Entry 2VSS (X-ray diffraction, 2.22 A resolution); this record covers chains A and F of the 6 polymer chains in the assembly.

== Chain A ==
Molecule: P-hydroxycinnamoyl CoA hydratase/lyase
From: Pseudomonas fluorescens
Notes: EC 4.2.1.101
UniProtKB: O69762 (O69762_PSEFL); numbering as in UniProt (aligned over 1-276)
Sequence (276 residues; numbered 1 to 276; the number before each row is that of its first residue):
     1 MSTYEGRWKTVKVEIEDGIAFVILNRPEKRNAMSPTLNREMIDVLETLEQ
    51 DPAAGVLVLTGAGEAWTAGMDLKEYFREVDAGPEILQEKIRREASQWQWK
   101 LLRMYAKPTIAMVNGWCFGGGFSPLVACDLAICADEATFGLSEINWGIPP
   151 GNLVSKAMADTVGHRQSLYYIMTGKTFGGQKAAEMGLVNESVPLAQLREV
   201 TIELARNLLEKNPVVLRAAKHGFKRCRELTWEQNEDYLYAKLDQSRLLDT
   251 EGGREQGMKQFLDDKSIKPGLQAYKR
Unresolved in the structure: 1-3, 73-80, 251-276
Swiss-Prot annotation at these positions:
  - binding site (acetyl-CoA): K29, A68, M70, L72, G120, S142, W146
  - binding site (vanillin): Y75, G151, Y239
  - mutagenesis: S123 (S123A: Reduced kcat compared to wild-type but not markerdly), E143 (E143A: Abolishes catalytic activity), Y239 (Y239F: Increased KM for feruloyl-CoA but retains a significant amount of catalytic activity with a kcat 10 times less than that of the wild-type)
From the paper describing this entry:
  - binding site for 4-hydroxy-3-methoxybenzaldehyde: Y75
  - mutagenesis - S123A/E143A, E143A: abolished catalytic activity
  - mutagenesis - S123A: decreased catalytic activity on feruloyl-CoA
  - mutagenesis - S123A: unchanged binding to feruloyl-CoA
  - catalytic residues: Y75, R91, Y239 (proposed by the authors, not directly observed)
  - specificity-determining residues: Y239

== Chain F ==
Molecule: P-hydroxycinnamoyl CoA hydratase/lyase
From: Pseudomonas fluorescens
Notes: EC 4.2.1.101
UniProtKB: O69762 (O69762_PSEFL); residues 1-276 here = UniProt positions 1-276
Sequence (276 residues; row label = number of the first residue in the row):
     1 MSTYEGRWKTVKVEIEDGIAFVILNRPERRNAMSPTLNREMIDVLETLEQ
    51 DPAAGVLVLTGAGEAWTAGMDLKEYFREVDAGPEILQEKIRREASQWQWK
   101 LLRMYAKPTIAMVNGWCFGGGFSPLVACDLAICADEATFGLSEINWGIPP
   151 GNLVSKAMADTVGHRQSLYYIMTGKTFGGQKAAEMGLVNESVPLAQLREV
   201 TIELARNLLEKNPVVLRAAKHGFKRCRELTWEQNEDYLYAKLDQSRLLDT
   251 EGGREQGMKQFLDDKSIKPGLQAYKR
Unresolved in the structure: 1-2, 250-276
Differences from the reference sequence: conflict R29 (Lys in O69762)
Ligand contacts: acetyl coenzyme A (ACO): E28, R29, R30, A32, E64, A68, G69, M70, D71, L72, K73, F76, W116, F118, G119, G120, S142, E143, W146, I148
Swiss-Prot annotation at these positions:
  - binding site (acetyl-CoA): A68, M70, L72, G120, S142, W146
  - binding site (vanillin): Y75, G151, Y239
  - mutagenesis: S123 (S123A: Reduced kcat compared to wild-type but not markerdly), E143 (E143A: Abolishes catalytic activity), Y239 (Y239F: Increased KM for feruloyl-CoA but retains a significant amount of catalytic activity with a kcat 10 times less than that of the wild-type)

== How chain A and chain F interact ==
Contacting residue pairs (29; chain A residue first):
  R225(A) - E232(F)
  R225(A) - Q233(F)
  R225(A) - D236(F)  salt bridge
  E228(A) - Q233(F)  hydrogen bond
  L229(A) - Q233(F)
  Q233(A) - R225(F)
  Q233(A) - E228(F)
  D236(A) - R225(F)  salt bridge
  D236(A) - Y237(F)  hydrogen bond
  D236(A) - K241(F)  salt bridge
  Y237(A) - D236(F)  hydrogen bond
  Y239(A) - Q244(F)
  A240(A) - A240(F)  hydrophobic
  A240(A) - K241(F)
  A240(A) - Q244(F)
  K241(A) - D236(F)  salt bridge
  K241(A) - A240(F)
  D243(A) - Q244(F)  hydrogen bond
  D243(A) - L247(F)
  D243(A) - L248(F)
  Q244(A) - Y239(F)
  Q244(A) - A240(F)
  Q244(A) - D243(F)
  R246(A) - L247(F)
  L247(A) - D243(F)
  L247(A) - R246(F)
  L247(A) - L247(F)  hydrophobic
  L248(A) - D243(F)
  L248(A) - R246(F)
Also at the interface, not in a pair above, chain A (15 interface residues in all): E232
Also at the interface, not in a pair above, chain F (15 interface residues in all): L229

== Overview ==
The chain A/chain F interface involves 15 residues from each chain, with 4 hydrogen bonds and 4 salt bridges.
Polar contacts include R225(A)-D236(F), D236(A)-R225(F) and D236(A)-K241(F). Bound to chain F: acetyl coenzyme
A. From the paper: catalytic residues Y75(A), R91(A) and Y239(A); S123A/E143A and E143A of chain A abolish
catalytic activity.
Here chain A is P-hydroxycinnamoyl CoA hydratase/lyase and chain F is P-hydroxycinnamoyl CoA hydratase/lyase,
both from Pseudomonas fluorescens. Entry 2VSS (Wild-type Hydroxycinnamoyl-CoA hydratase lyase in complex with
acetyl- CoA and vanillin) was determined by X-ray diffraction (same publication as 2VSU).
